Entry 5FGD (X-ray diffraction, 2.80 A resolution); this record covers chains H and I of the 28 polymer chains in the assembly.

Chain H:
Name: Proteasome subunit beta type-2
Source organism: Saccharomyces cerevisiae (strain ATCC 204508 / S288c)
Notes: EC 3.4.25.1
UniProt: P25043 (PSB2_YEAST); residues 1-232 here correspond to UniProt positions 30-261 (UniProt number = residue number + 29)
Amino-acid sequence (232 residues; each row starts with the number of its first residue):
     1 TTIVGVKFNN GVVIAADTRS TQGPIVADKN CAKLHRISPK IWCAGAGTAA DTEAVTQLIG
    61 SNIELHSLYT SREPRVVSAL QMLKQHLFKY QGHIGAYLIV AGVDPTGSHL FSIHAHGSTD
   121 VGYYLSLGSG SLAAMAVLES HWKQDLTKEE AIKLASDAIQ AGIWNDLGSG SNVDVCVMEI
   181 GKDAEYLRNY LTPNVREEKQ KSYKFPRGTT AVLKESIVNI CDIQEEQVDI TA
Unresolved in the structure: 223-232
UniProt features mapped onto this chain:
  - active site: T1 (Nucleophile)
Glycans and other covalent adducts: CARFILZOMIB, bound form (3BV) linked to T1
Ligand contacts:
  - CARFILZOMIB, bound form (3BV; N-{(2S)-2-[(morpholin-4-ylacetyl)amino]-4-phenylbutanoyl}-L-leucyl-N-[(2R,3S,4S)-1,3-dihydroxy-2,6-dimethylheptan-4-yl]-L-phenylalaninamide), molecule 1: R19, S20, T21, Q22, A27, C31, K33, G45, A46, G47, T48, A49, T52, S129, G168
  - CARFILZOMIB, bound form (3BV), molecule 2: H114, H116, S118, D120
What the authors report for this chain:
  - catalytic residues: K33 (proposed by the authors, not directly observed)

Chain I:
Name: Proteasome subunit beta type-3
Source organism: Saccharomyces cerevisiae (strain ATCC 204508 / S288c)
Notes: EC 3.4.25.1
UniProt: P25451 (PSB3_YEAST); residues 0-204 here correspond to UniProt positions 1-205 (UniProt number = residue number + 1)
Amino-acid sequence (205 residues; numbered 0 to 204; the number before each row is that of its first residue; numbering starts at 0):
     0 MSDPSSINGG IVVAMTGKDC VAIACDLRLG SQSLGVSNKF EKIFHYGHVF LGITGLATDV
    60 TTLNEMFRYK TNLYKLKEER AIEPETFTQL VSSSLYERRF GPYFVGPVVA GINSKSGKPF
   120 IAGFDLIGCI DEAKDFIVSG TASDQLFGMC ESLYEPNLEP EDLFETISQA LLNAADRDAL
   180 SGWGAVVYII KKDEVVKRYL KMRQD
Unresolved in the structure: 0
UniProt features mapped onto this chain:
  - modified residue: S30 (Phosphoserine)
  - cross-link: K69 (Glycyl lysine isopeptide (Lys-Gly) (interchain with G-Cter in ubiquitin))
Metal / ion sites: Mg2+ site 1: D177, S180; Mg2+ site 2: D204 (shared with 3 residues of chain Y)
Ligand contacts: CARFILZOMIB, bound form (3BV; N-{(2S)-2-[(morpholin-4-ylacetyl)amino]-4-phenylbutanoyl}-L-leucyl-N-[(2R,3S,4S)-1,3-dihydroxy-2,6-dimethylheptan-4-yl]-L-phenylalaninamide): S4, R98, D124, L125, I126, C128

Interface between chain H and chain I:
Contacting residue pairs (56):
  I25(H) with D143(I); F146(I), hydrophobic
  V26(H) with F146(I)
  A27(H) with D130(I)
  D28(H) with D130(I); E131(I)
  K29(H) with E150(I), salt bridge
  A49(H) with C128(I), hydrophobic
  A50(H) with Y95(I); I126(I), hydrophobic; C128(I)
  D51(H) with Y95(I), hydrogen bond; R98(I), salt bridge
  A54(H) with Y95(I)
  Y90(H) with F99(I), hydrophobic
  H93(H) with R98(I), hydrogen bond (backbone-side chain); F99(I)
  I94(H) with F99(I), hydrophobic
  R196(H) with E150(I), hydrogen bond (side chain-backbone)
  K199(H) with E150(I); S151(I), hydrogen bond (side chain-backbone); Y153(I), hydrogen bond (side chain-backbone)
  S202(H) with E154(I), hydrogen bond
  Y203(H) with S151(I); L152(I), hydrophobic
  K204(H) with E154(I); D161(I)
  F205(H) with L152(I), hydrophobic; Q168(I)
  R207(H) with E160(I); D161(I), salt bridge
  G208(H) with E164(I), hydrogen bond (backbone-side chain)
  T209(H) with E164(I)
  T210(H) with E164(I), hydrogen bond; S167(I); Q168(I), hydrogen bond; L199(I)
  A211(H) with L199(I); K200(I), hydrogen bond (backbone-backbone)
  V212(H) with Y198(I)
  L213(H) with Y198(I), hydrogen bond (backbone-backbone); L199(I); K200(I)
  K214(H) with R197(I); Y198(I), hydrogen bond (backbone-backbone)
  E215(H) with K196(I); R197(I), salt bridge
  S216(H) with V195(I); K196(I), hydrogen bond (backbone-backbone)
  I217(H) with V194(I)
  V218(H) with V194(I), hydrogen bond (backbone-backbone); K196(I)
  N219(H) with H44(I)
  I220(H) with G46(I); V194(I), hydrophobic
  D222(H) with K74(I), salt bridge
Also at the interface, not in a pair above, chain H (36 interface residues in all): T48, Q57, P206
Also at the interface, not in a pair above, chain I (36 interface residues in all): H47, F49, Q88, D124, F163, L171, Y187

Overview:
The chain H/chain I interface involves 36 residues from each chain; the contacts include 14 hydrogen bonds and
5 salt bridges. Polar contacts include K29(H)-E150(I), D51(H)-R98(I) and R207(H)-D161(I). Bound to chain H:
CARFILZOMIB, bound form. Chain I binds CARFILZOMIB, bound form. CARFILZOMIB, bound form is covalently linked
to T1(H). The paper reports the catalytic residue K33(H).
Here chain H is Proteasome subunit beta type-2 and chain I is Proteasome subunit beta type-3, both from
Saccharomyces cerevisiae (strain ATCC 204508 / S288c). Entry 5FGD (Yeast 20S proteasome beta5-H(-2)L-T1A
double mutant in complex with Carfilzomib) was determined by X-ray diffraction (same publication as 5CZ4,
5CZ5, 5CZ6, 5CZ7, 5CZ8, 5CZ9 and 16 further entries).
